8GNJ - chains A and B of the 3 polymer chains in the assembly; structure by electron microscopy, 3.78 A resolution.

# Chain A (and B)
Molecule: NAD(+) hydrolase SARM1
Organism: Homo sapiens
Notes: EC 3.2.2.6, 3.2.2.-; chain B of this document is another copy of the same molecule, construct and numbering; everything in this record applies to it too
UniProtKB: Q6SZW1 (SARM1_HUMAN); residue numbers follow UniProt; this construct covers 1-724
Amino-acid sequence (724 residues; each row starts with the number of its first residue):
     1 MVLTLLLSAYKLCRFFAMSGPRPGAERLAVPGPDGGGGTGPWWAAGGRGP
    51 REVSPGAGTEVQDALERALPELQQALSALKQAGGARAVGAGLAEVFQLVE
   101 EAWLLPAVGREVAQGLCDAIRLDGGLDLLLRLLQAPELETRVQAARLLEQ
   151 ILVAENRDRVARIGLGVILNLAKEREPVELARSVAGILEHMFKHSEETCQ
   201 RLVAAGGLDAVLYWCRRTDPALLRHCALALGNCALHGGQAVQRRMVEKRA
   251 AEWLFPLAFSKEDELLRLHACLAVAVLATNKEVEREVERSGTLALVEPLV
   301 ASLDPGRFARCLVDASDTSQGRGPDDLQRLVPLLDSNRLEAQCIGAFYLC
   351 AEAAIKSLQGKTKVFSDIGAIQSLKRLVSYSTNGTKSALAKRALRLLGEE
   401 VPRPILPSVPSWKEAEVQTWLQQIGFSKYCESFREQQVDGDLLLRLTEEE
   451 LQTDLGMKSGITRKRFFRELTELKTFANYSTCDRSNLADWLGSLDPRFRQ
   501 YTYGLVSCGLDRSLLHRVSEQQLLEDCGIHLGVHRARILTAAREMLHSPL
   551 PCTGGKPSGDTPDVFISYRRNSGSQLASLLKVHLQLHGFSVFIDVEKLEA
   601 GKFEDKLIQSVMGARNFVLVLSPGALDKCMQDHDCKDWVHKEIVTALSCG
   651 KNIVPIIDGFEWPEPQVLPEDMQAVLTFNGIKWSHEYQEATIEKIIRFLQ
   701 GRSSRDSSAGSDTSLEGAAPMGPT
Disordered / not traced: 1-57, 550-724 (chain B: 1-560, 702-724)
Swiss-Prot annotation at these positions:
  - active site: Glu642
  - binding site (NAD(+)): Trp103, Arg110, Glu149 to Arg157, His190 to Lys193, Arg569, Arg570, Glu599
  - modified residue (Phosphoserine): Ser548, Ser558
Residues lining bound ligands: beta-nicotinamide ribose monophosphate (NMN): Trp103, Arg110, Glu149, Gln150, Leu152, Val153, Ala154, Arg157, His190, Lys193, Ser316, Asp317, Thr318, Ser319, Gln320, Gly321
What the authors report for this chain:
  - binding site for beta-nicotinamide ribose monophosphate: Trp103, Arg110, Glu149, Gln150, Arg157, His190, Lys193, Ser316, Gly321
  - conformationally variable residues (loop rearrangement): Asp317
  - mutagenesis - W103A, R110A, K193M: abolished catalytic activity on beta-nicotinamide ribose monophosphate
  - mutagenesis - L257C, F476C: increased catalytic activity

# Chain A / chain B interface
Residue-residue contacts - 16 pairs, chain A then chain B:
  Tyr213(A) - Gln688(B)
  Arg216(A) - Leu579(B)
  Arg216(A) - Gln688(B)
  Arg217(A) - His685(B)
  Thr218(A) - Gln575(B)
  Glu252(A) - Val582(B)
  Glu252(A) - Leu586(B)
  Trp253(A) - Leu579(B)  hydrophobic
  Trp253(A) - Val582(B)  hydrophobic
  Trp253(A) - His583(B)
  Trp253(A) - Leu586(B)  hydrophobic
  Pro256(A) - Leu579(B)  hydrophobic
  Pro256(A) - Val582(B)
  Phe259(A) - Tyr568(B)
  Phe259(A) - Ser578(B)
  Phe259(A) - Val595(B)  hydrophobic
Also at the interface, not in a pair above, chain A (12 interface residues in all): Cys215, Phe255, Lys261, Glu262
Also at the interface, not in a pair above, chain B (14 interface residues in all): Ser574, Lys581, Asp594, Glu596

# Summary
Chain A and chain B form an interface of 12 and 14 residues respectively. The paper reports a binding site for
beta-nicotinamide ribose monophosphate at Trp103(A), Arg110(A) and Glu149(A) among others; W103A, R110A and
K193M of chain A abolish catalytic activity on beta-nicotinamide ribose monophosphate; 5 substitutions were
tested in all.
Both chains are NAD(+) hydrolase SARM1 (Homo sapiens). Entry 8GNJ (Human SARM1 bounded with NMN and
Nanobody-C6, Conformation 2) was determined by electron microscopy together with 8GNI and 8GQ5 from the same
study.
